PDB entry 5VZB | X-ray diffraction, 1.50 A resolution | chains A and D of the 4 polymer chains in the assembly

Chain A:
Molecule: DNA-directed DNA/RNA polymerase mu
From: Homo sapiens
Notes: EC 2.7.7.7
Reference sequence: Q9NP87 (DPOLM_HUMAN); numbering as in UniProt; present here: 134-397, 410-494
Amino-acid sequence (354 residues; row label = number of the first residue in the row; note: 12 numbers in that range are skipped by the numbering (no residue carries them; nothing is unmodelled there)):
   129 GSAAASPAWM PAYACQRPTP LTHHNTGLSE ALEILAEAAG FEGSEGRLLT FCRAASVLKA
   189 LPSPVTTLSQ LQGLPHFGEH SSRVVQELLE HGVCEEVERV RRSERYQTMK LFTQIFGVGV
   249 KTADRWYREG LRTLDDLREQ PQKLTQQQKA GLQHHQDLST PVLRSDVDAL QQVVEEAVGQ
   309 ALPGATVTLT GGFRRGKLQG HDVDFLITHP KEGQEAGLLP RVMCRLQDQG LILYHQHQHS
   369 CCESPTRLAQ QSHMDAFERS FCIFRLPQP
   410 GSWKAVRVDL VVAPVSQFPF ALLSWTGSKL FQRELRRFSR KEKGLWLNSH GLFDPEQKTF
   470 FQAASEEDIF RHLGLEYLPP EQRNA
Unresolved in the structure: 129-137, 366-383
Sequence notes: expression tag (129-133); linker (410); engineered mutation Ser433 (Gly in Q9NP87)
Bound ions: Na+: Thr241, Ile243, Val246 (shared with 2 residues of chain P); Mg2+ site 1: Asp330, Asp332, Asp418 (together with 1,2-ethanediol, UTP); Mg2+ site 2: Asp330, Asp332 (together with UTP)
Residues lining bound ligands: UTP (uridine 5'-triphosphate): Gly319, Gly320, Arg323, Lys325, Gln327, Gly328, His329, Asp330, Asp332, Asp418, Ser433, Trp434, Thr435, Gly436, Ser437, Lys438, Gln441
Reported in the primary citation:
  - mutagenesis - H329A (27-fold), W434A (23-fold), W434H (8.8-fold): decreased catalytic activity
  - mutagenesis - W434A (Kd 79.1 uM), W434H (Kd 61.1 uM): decreased binding to UTP

Chain D:
Molecule: 4-nt DNA strand
Sequence (4 nucleotides; each row starts with the number of its first residue):
     1 GCCG

Chain A / chain D interface:
Pairs across the interface - 17 pairs, chain A then chain D:
  Ala140(A) with DG4(D), phosphate contact
  Gly174(A) with DG1(D), hydrogen bond to the base
  Arg175(A) with DG1(D), salt bridge to the phosphate
  Thr178(A) with DG1(D), hydrogen bond to the base; DC2(D), sugar contact
  Phe179(A) with DG1(D), sugar contact
  Leu202(A) with DC3(D), phosphate contact
  Pro203(A) with DC3(D), phosphate contact
  His204(A) with DC2(D), sugar contact; DC3(D), hydrogen bond to the phosphate
  Phe205(A) with DC3(D), phosphate contact
  Gly206(A) with DC2(D), hydrogen bond to the phosphate
  Glu207(A) with DC2(D), hydrogen bond to the phosphate
  His208(A) with DG1(D), salt bridge to the phosphate; DC2(D), hydrogen bond to the phosphate
  Ser209(A) with DG1(D), phosphate contact; DC2(D), hydrogen bond to the phosphate
Other interface residues (no listed pair), chain A (14 interface residues in all): Arg181

Summary:
14 residues of chain A face 4 of chain D across their interface, with 7 hydrogen bonds and 2 salt bridges.
Among the polar pairs are Gly174(A)-DG1(D), Thr178(A)-DG1(D) and His204(A)-DC3(D). From the paper: H329A,
W434A and W434H of chain A reduce catalytic activity; W434A and W434H of chain A reduce binding to UTP.
Chain A is DNA-directed DNA/RNA polymerase mu (Homo sapiens) and chain D is a 4-nt DNA strand; the structure,
Post-catalytic complex of human Polymerase Mu (G433S) mutant with incoming UTP, was determined by X-ray
diffraction, deposited together with 5TWP, 5TWQ, 5TWR, 5TWS, 5VZ7, 5VZ8 and 9 further entries.
